PDB entry 5JZB | X-ray diffraction, 2.10 A resolution | chains A and B

Chain A (and B):
Name: 4,5:9,10-diseco-3-hydroxy-5,9,17-trioxoandrosta-1(10), 2-diene-4-oate hydrolase
Source organism: Mycobacterium tuberculosis (strain ATCC 25618 / H37Rv)
Notes: EC 3.7.1.17, 3.7.1.8; fragment: HsaD; chain B of this document is another copy of the same molecule, construct and numbering; everything in this record applies to it too
Reference sequence: P9WNH5 (HSAD_MYCTU); residues 7-288 here = UniProt positions 7-288
Chain sequence (282 residues; numbered 7 to 288; the number before each row is that of its first residue):
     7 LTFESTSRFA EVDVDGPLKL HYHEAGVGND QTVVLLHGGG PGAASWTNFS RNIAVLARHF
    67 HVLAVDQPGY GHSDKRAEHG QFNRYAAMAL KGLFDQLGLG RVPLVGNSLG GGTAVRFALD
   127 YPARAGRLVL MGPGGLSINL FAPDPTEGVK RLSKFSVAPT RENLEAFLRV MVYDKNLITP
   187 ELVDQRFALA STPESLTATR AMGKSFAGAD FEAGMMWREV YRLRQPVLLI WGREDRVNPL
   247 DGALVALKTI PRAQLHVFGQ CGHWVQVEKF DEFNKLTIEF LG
UniProt features mapped onto this chain:
  - active site: His269 (Proton acceptor)
  - binding site (substrate): Gly45, Gly46, Asn54, Asn113, Leu115, Arg192, Trp270
  - site: Ser114 (Transition state stabilizer)
  - mutagenesis: Ser114 (S114A: Reduces the hydrolase activity)
Residues lining bound ligands: 3,5-dichlorobenzene-1-sulfonamide (6OT): Gly45, Gly46, Tyr76, Ser114, Leu115, Gly138, Pro139, Gly140, Leu158, Phe173, Val243, Asn244, His269
What the authors report for this chain:
  - conformationally variable residues (side-chain flip): Trp270
  - catalytic residues: Ser114, Asp241, His269 (citing earlier work)
  - binding site for 3,5-dichlorobenzene-1-sulfonamide: Gly46, Asn89, Leu115, Gly140, Leu158, Phe173, Met208, Val243, Asn244, His269

How chain A and chain B interact:
Pairs across the interface - 23 pairs, chain A then chain B:
  Phe147(A) with Phe147(B), hydrophobic; Asp247(B); Leu250(B), hydrophobic
  Pro149(A) with Arg239(B); Glu240(B); Asp241(B); Arg242(B)
  Asp150(A) with Arg242(B)
  Pro151(A) with Arg242(B), hydrogen bond (backbone-side chain)
  Glu153(A) with Glu153(B); Lys156(B), salt bridge
  Lys156(A) with Glu153(B), salt bridge; Arg242(B)
  Val176(A) with Lys156(B)
  Glu240(A) with Pro149(B)
  Asp241(A) with Pro149(B)
  Arg242(A) with Pro149(B); Asp150(B), hydrogen bond (side chain-backbone); Pro151(B), hydrogen bond (side chain-backbone); Lys156(B)
  Leu246(A) with Phe147(B), hydrophobic
  Asp247(A) with Phe147(B)
  Leu250(A) with Phe147(B), hydrophobic
Also at the interface, not in a pair above, chain A (15 interface residues in all): Arg157, Arg239
Also at the interface, not in a pair above, chain B (15 interface residues in all): Arg157, Val176, Leu246

Summary:
Chain A and chain B each contribute 15 residues to their interface; the contacts include 3 hydrogen bonds and
2 salt bridges. Polar pairs include Glu153(A)-Lys156(B), Pro151(A)-Arg242(B) and Arg242(A)-Asp150(B). Bound to
chain A: 3,5-dichlorobenzene-1-sulfonamide. The paper reports catalytic residues Ser114(A), Asp241(A) and
His269(A); a binding site for 3,5-dichlorobenzene-1-sulfonamide at Gly46(A), Asn89(A) and Leu115(A) among
others.
Chain A and chain B are both 4,5:9,10-diseco-3-hydroxy-5,9,17-trioxoandrosta-1(10), 2-diene-4-oate hydrolase
(Mycobacterium tuberculosis (strain ATCC 25618 / H37Rv)); the structure, Crystal structure of HsaD bound to
3,5-dichlorobenzene sulphonamide, was determined by X-ray diffraction together with 5JZ9 and 5JZS from the
same study.
